PDB entry 6ADB | X-ray diffraction, 2.69 A resolution | chains C and D of the 3 polymer chains in the assembly

[Chain C]
Molecule: antibody Fab fragment, heavy chain
Organism: Mus musculus
Notes: antibody fragment or engineered binder
Amino-acid sequence (222 residues; numbered 1 to 222; the number before each row is that of its first residue):
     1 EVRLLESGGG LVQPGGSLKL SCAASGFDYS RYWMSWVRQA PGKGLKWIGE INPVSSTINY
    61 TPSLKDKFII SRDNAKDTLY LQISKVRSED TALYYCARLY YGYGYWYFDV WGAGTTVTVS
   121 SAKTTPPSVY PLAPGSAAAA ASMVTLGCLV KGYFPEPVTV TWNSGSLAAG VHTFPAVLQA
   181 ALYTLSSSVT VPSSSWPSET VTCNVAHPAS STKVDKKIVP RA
Disulfides: Cys22-Cys96, Cys148-Cys203

[Chain D]
Molecule: antibody Fab fragment, light chain
Organism: Mus musculus
Notes: antibody fragment or engineered binder
Amino-acid sequence (211 residues; each row starts with the number of its first residue):
     1 DIVLTQSPAI MSAAPGDKVT MTCSASSSVS YIHWYQQKSG TSPKRWIYDT SKLTSGVPVR
    61 FSGSGSGTSY SLTINTMEAE DAATYYCQQW SSHPQTFGGG TKLEILRADA APTVSIFPPS
   121 SEQLTSGGAS VVCFLNNFYP KDINVKWKID GSERQNGVLN SWTDQDSKDS TYSMSSTLTL
   181 TKDEYERHNS YTCEATHKTS TSPIVKSFNR A
Disulfides: Cys23-Cys87, Cys133-Cys193

[Interface between chain C and chain D]
Contacting residue pairs (82; chain C residue first):
  Gln39(C) - Gln37(D)
  Gln39(C) - Tyr86(D)  hydrogen bond
  Lys43(C) - Tyr86(D)
  Leu45(C) - Tyr86(D)  hydrophobic
  Leu45(C) - Phe97(D)
  Trp47(C) - Pro94(D)  hydrophobic
  Trp47(C) - Gln95(D)
  Glu50(C) - Trp90(D)
  Glu50(C) - His93(D)
  Pro62(C) - Pro94(D)
  Tyr95(C) - Gln37(D)  hydrogen bond
  Tyr95(C) - Thr41(D)
  Tyr95(C) - Pro43(D)
  Leu99(C) - Trp90(D)  hydrophobic
  Gly102(C) - Asp49(D)
  Tyr103(C) - Tyr31(D)  hydrophobic
  Tyr103(C) - Asp49(D)  hydrogen bond (backbone-side chain)
  Tyr103(C) - Lys52(D)  hydrogen bond
  Tyr105(C) - Tyr31(D)  hydrophobic
  Tyr105(C) - His33(D)  hydrogen bond (backbone-side chain)
  Tyr105(C) - Ser91(D)
  Trp106(C) - His33(D)  hydrogen bond (backbone-side chain)
  Trp106(C) - Gln88(D)
  Trp106(C) - Trp90(D)
  Tyr107(C) - His33(D)
  Tyr107(C) - Tyr35(D)
  Tyr107(C) - Arg45(D)  hydrogen bond
  Tyr107(C) - Tyr48(D)  hydrophobic
  Tyr107(C) - Gln88(D)
  Phe108(C) - Tyr35(D)  hydrogen bond (backbone-side chain)
  Phe108(C) - Arg45(D)
  Phe108(C) - Gln88(D)
  Phe108(C) - Trp90(D)  hydrophobic
  Phe108(C) - Phe97(D)  hydrophobic
  Asp109(C) - Arg45(D)  salt bridge
  Trp111(C) - Tyr35(D)
  Trp111(C) - Ser42(D)
  Trp111(C) - Pro43(D)
  Trp111(C) - Phe97(D)  hydrophobic
  Gly112(C) - Ser42(D)
  Tyr130(C) - Ser120(D)
  Tyr130(C) - Glu122(D)
  Tyr130(C) - Gln123(D)
  Tyr130(C) - Ser126(D)
  Pro131(C) - Ser120(D)
  Pro131(C) - Glu122(D)
  Leu132(C) - Phe117(D)  hydrophobic
  Leu132(C) - Val132(D)  hydrophobic
  Leu132(C) - Phe134(D)  hydrophobic
  Ala133(C) - Phe117(D)
  Thr145(C) - Ser115(D)
  Thr145(C) - Phe117(D)
  Thr145(C) - Phe134(D)
  Leu146(C) - Phe134(D)
  Leu149(C) - Ser130(D)
  Lys151(C) - Gln123(D)
  Lys151(C) - Ser130(D)
  Lys151(C) - Thr179(D)
  His172(C) - Asn136(D)
  His172(C) - Asn137(D)
  His172(C) - Ser173(D)  hydrogen bond
  Thr173(C) - Thr163(D)
  Phe174(C) - Phe134(D)  hydrophobic
  Phe174(C) - Asn136(D)
  Phe174(C) - Ser161(D)
  Phe174(C) - Thr163(D)
  Phe174(C) - Ser173(D)
  Phe174(C) - Met174(D)
  Phe174(C) - Ser175(D)
  Pro175(C) - Ser161(D)  hydrogen bond (backbone-side chain)
  Pro175(C) - Trp162(D)
  Pro175(C) - Thr163(D)
  Val177(C) - Leu159(D)  hydrophobic
  Gln179(C) - Leu159(D)
  Ser186(C) - Phe134(D)
  Ser186(C) - Ser175(D)
  Ser187(C) - Phe134(D)
  Ser188(C) - Phe134(D)
  Ser188(C) - Asn136(D)  hydrogen bond
  Lys216(C) - Glu122(D)  salt bridge
  Arg221(C) - Pro118(D)  hydrogen bond (side chain-backbone)
  Arg221(C) - Ser120(D)
Interface residues without a listed pair, chain C (43 interface residues in all): Val37, Gly44, Asn59, Ala113, Pro134, Gly135, Gly147
Interface residues without a listed pair, chain D (43 interface residues in all): Ser30, Gly99, Pro119, Asn160

[In short]
Chain C and chain D each contribute 43 residues to their interface; the contacts include 12 hydrogen bonds and
2 salt bridges. Polar contacts include Asp109(C)-Arg45(D), Lys216(C)-Glu122(D) and Gln39(C)-Tyr86(D).
Here chain C is antibody Fab fragment, heavy chain and chain D is antibody Fab fragment, light chain, both
from Mus musculus. Entry 6ADB (Crystal structure of the E148N mutant CLC-ec1 in 20mM bromide) was determined
by X-ray diffraction (same publication as 6AD7, 6AD8, 6ADA, 6ADC, 6K5A, 6K5D, 6K5F and 6K5I).
